9V5H - chains A and G of the 12 polymer chains in the assembly; structure by electron microscopy, 4.00 A resolution.

Chain A:
Protein: Bifunctional polymyxin resistance protein ArnA
From: Escherichia coli
Notes: EC 2.1.2.13, 1.1.1.305
UniProtKB: P77398 (ARNA_ECOLI); residue numbers follow UniProt; this construct covers 1-300
Chain sequence (300 residues; each row starts with the number of its first residue):
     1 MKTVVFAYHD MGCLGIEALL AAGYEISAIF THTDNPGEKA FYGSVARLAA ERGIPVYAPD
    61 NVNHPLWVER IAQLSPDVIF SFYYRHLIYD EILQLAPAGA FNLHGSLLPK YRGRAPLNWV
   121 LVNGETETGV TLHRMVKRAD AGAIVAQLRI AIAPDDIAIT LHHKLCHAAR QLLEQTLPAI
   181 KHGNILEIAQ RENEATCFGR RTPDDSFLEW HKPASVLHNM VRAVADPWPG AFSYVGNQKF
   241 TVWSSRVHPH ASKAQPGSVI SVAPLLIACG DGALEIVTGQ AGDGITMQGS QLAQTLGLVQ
Not modelled in the structure: 35-40, 250-252

Chain G:
Protein: Bifunctional polymyxin resistance protein ArnA
From: Escherichia coli
Notes: EC 2.1.2.13, 1.1.1.305
UniProtKB: P77398 (ARNA_ECOLI); residue numbers follow UniProt; this construct covers 317-657
Chain sequence (342 residues; each row starts with the number of its first residue):
   316 MRVLILGVNG FIGNHLTERL LREDHYEVYG LDIGSDAISR FLNHPHFHFV EGDISIHSEW
   376 IEYHVKKCDV VLPLVAIATP IEYTRNPLRV FELDFEENLR IIRYCVKYRK RIIFPSTSEV
   436 YGMCSDKYFD EDHSNLIVGP VNKPRWIYSV SKQLLDRVIW AYGEKEGLQF TLFRPFNWMG
   496 PRLDNLNAAR IGSSRAITQL ILNLVEGSPI KLIDGGKQKR CFTDIRDGIE ALYRIIENAG
   556 NRCDGEIINI GNPENEASIE ELGEMLLASF EKHPLRHHFP PFAGFRVVES SSYYGKGYQD
   616 VEHRKPSIRN AHRCLDWEPK IDMQETIDET LDFFLRTVDL TD
Not modelled in the structure: 604-615
Sequence notes: initiating methionine (316)

How chain A and chain G interact:
Contacting residue pairs (6; chain A residue first):
  Asn63(A) with Arg624(G)
  His64(A) with His448(G)
  Arg85(A) with Arg557(G)
  Phe198(A) with Asp631(G)
  Gly199(A) with Asp631(G)
  Arg201(A) with Gly555(G)
Interface residues without a listed pair, chain A (8 interface residues in all): Leu87, Tyr89
Interface residues without a listed pair, chain G (7 interface residues in all): Asp445, Arg628

Summary:
8 residues of chain A and 7 residues of chain G are in contact.
Here chain A is Bifunctional polymyxin resistance protein ArnA and chain G is Bifunctional polymyxin
resistance protein ArnA, both from Escherichia coli. Entry 9V5H (cryo-EM structure of hexameric ArnA) was
determined by electron microscopy, deposited together with 9V5R.
